9K0E - chains G and H of the 12 polymer chains in the assembly; structure by electron microscopy, 2.80 A resolution.

# Chain G (and H)
Name: Amyloid-beta A4 protein
Notes: chain H of this document is another copy of the same molecule, construct and numbering; everything in this record applies to it too
UniProtKB: B4DMD5 (B4DMD5_HUMAN); residues 1-42 here correspond to UniProt positions 524-565 (UniProt number = residue number + 523)
Amino-acid sequence (42 residues; each row starts with the number of its first residue):
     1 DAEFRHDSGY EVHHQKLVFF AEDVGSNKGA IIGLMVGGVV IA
Unresolved in the structure: 1-10

# How chain G and chain H interact
Contacting residue pairs (4):
  Lys16(G) - Ile41(H)
  Lys16(G) - Ala42(H)  hydrogen bond (side chain-backbone)
  Phe20(G) - Val39(H)  hydrophobic
  Val24(G) - Val39(H)  hydrophobic
Also at the interface, not in a pair above, chain G (6 interface residues in all): His14, Val18, Gly25
Also at the interface, not in a pair above, chain H (4 interface residues in all): Gly38

# Summary
6 residues of chain G and 4 residues of chain H are in contact; the contacts include 1 hydrogen bond. Its one
hydrogen-bonded contact is Lys16(G)-Ala42(H).
Chain G and chain H are both Amyloid-beta A4 protein; the structure, Cryo-EM structure of Amyloid-beta42-4b
polymorph 2, was determined by electron microscopy together with 9K0D and 9K0F from the same study.
